Entry 7BY0 (electron microscopy, 4.50 A resolution (low resolution: residue-level contacts below are approximate; hydrogen-bond / salt-bridge calls are withheld)); this record covers chains A and J of the 12 polymer chains in the assembly.

== Chain A ==
Protein: Histone H3.2, Histone H3-like centromeric protein A
Organism: Gallus gallus
Reference sequence: Q6XXM1 (CENPA_CHICK); residues 65-141 here correspond to UniProt positions 55-131 (UniProt number = residue number - 10)
Sequence (141 residues; each row starts with the number of its first residue):
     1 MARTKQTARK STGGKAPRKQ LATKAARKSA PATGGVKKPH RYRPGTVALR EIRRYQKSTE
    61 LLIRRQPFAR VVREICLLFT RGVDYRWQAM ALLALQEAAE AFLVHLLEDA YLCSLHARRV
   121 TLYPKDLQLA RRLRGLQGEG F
Not modelled in the structure: 1-37, 141

== Chain J ==
Molecule: 145-nt DNA strand
Sequence (145 nucleotides; numbered 146 to 290; the number before each row is that of its first residue):
   146 ATCGATGTAT ATATCTGACA CGTGCCTGGA GACTAGGGAG TAATCCCCTT GGCGGTTAAA
   206 ACGCGGGGGA CAGCGCGTAC GTGCGTTTAA GCGGTGCTAG AGCTGTCTAC GACCAATTGA
   266 GCGGCCTCGG CACCGGGATT CTGAT
Not modelled in the structure: 146, 290

== Chain A / chain J interface ==
Residue-residue contacts (18; chain A residue first):
  Arg41(A) - DG228(J)
  Tyr42(A) - DG228(J)
  Pro44(A) - DG226(J)
  Pro44(A) - DT227(J)
  Gly45(A) - DG226(J)
  Gly45(A) - DT227(J)
  Val47(A) - DT227(J)
  Ala48(A) - DT227(J)
  Arg50(A) - DT153(J)
  Arg50(A) - DA154(J)
  Lys57(A) - DT155(J)
  Arg64(A) - DG236(J)
  Arg65(A) - DG236(J)
  Gln66(A) - DA235(J)
  Gln66(A) - DG236(J)
  Pro67(A) - DA235(J)
  Pro67(A) - DG236(J)
  Arg70(A) - DA235(J)
Interface residues without a listed pair, chain A (15 interface residues in all): Arg54, Arg118
Interface residues without a listed pair, chain J (10 interface residues in all): DG152, DC216

== Summary ==
Chain A and chain J form an interface of 15 and 10 residues respectively.
Here chain A is Histone H3.2, Histone H3-like centromeric protein A (Gallus gallus) and chain J is a 145-nt
DNA strand. Entry 7BY0 (The cryo-EM structure of CENP-A nucleosome in complex with the phosphorylated CENP-C)
was determined by electron microscopy (same publication as 7BXT).
